PDB entry 5D4C | X-ray diffraction, 3.28 A resolution | chains D and E of the 8 polymer chains in the assembly

Chain D:
Name: DNA-directed RNA polymerase subunit beta'
From: Thermus thermophilus (strain HB8 / ATCC 27634 / DSM 579)
Notes: EC 2.7.7.6
UniProt: Q8RQE8 (RPOC_THET8); residue numbers follow UniProt; this construct covers 1-1524
Chain sequence (1524 residues; each row starts with the number of its first residue):
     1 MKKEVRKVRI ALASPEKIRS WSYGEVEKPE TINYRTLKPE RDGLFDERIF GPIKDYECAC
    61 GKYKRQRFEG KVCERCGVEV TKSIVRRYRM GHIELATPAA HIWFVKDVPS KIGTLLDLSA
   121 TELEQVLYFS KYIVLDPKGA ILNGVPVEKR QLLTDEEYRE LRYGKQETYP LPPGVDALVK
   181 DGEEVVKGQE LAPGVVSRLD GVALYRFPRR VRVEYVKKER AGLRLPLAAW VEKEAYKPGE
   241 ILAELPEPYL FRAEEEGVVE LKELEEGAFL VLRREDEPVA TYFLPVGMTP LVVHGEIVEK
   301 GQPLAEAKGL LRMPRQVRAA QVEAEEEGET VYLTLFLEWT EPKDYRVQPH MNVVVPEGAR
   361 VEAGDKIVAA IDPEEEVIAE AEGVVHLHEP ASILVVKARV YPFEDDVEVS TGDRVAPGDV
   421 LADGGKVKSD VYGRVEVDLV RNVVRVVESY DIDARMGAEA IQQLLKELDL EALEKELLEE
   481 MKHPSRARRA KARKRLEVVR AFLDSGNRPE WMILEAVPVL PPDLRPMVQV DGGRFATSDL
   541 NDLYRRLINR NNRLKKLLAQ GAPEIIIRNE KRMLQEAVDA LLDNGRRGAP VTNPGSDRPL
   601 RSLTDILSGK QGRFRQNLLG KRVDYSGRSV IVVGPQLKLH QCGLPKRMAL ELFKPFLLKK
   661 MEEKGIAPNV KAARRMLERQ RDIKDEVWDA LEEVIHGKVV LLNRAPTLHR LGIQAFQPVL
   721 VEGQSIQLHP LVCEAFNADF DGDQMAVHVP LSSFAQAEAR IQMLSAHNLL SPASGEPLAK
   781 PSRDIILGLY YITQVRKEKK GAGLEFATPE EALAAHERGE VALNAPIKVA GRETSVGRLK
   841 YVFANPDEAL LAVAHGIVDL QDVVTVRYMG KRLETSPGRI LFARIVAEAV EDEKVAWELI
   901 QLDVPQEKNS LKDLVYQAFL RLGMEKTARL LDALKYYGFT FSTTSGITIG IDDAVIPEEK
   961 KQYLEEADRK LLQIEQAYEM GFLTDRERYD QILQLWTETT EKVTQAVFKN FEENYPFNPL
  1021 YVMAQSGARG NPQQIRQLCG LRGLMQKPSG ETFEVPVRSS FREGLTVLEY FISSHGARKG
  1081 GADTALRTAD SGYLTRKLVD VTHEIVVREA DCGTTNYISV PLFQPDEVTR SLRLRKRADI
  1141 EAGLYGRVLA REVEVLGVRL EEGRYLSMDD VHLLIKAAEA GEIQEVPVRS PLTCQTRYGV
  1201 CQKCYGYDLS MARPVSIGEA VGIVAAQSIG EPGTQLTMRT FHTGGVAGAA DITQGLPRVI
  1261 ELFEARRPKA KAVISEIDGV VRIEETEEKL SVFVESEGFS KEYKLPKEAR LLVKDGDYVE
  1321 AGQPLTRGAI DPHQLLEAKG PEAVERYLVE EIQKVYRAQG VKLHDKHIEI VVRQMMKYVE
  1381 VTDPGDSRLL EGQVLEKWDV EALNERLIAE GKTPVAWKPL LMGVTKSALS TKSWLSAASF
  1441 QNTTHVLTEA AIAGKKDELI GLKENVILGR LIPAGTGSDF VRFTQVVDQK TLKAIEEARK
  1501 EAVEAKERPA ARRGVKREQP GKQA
Disordered / not traced: 1-2, 1238-1251, 1503-1524
Ion coordination: Zn2+ site 1: Cys58, Cys60, Cys73, Cys76; Mg2+ site 1: Asp739, Asp741, Asp743 (together with cytidine-5'-monophosphate); Mg2+ site 2: Asp739 (together with CTP); Mg2+ site 3 near Lys840 (its only coordinating residue here); Zn2+ site 2: Cys1112, Cys1194, Cys1201, Cys1204
Small-molecule neighbours: ATP / cytidine-5'-monophosphate: Arg704, Ala705, Asp739, Asp741, Gly742, Asp743, Gln744

Chain E:
Name: DNA-directed RNA polymerase subunit omega
From: Thermus thermophilus (strain HB8 / ATCC 27634 / DSM 579)
Notes: EC 2.7.7.6
UniProt: Q8RQE7 (RPOZ_THET8); residue numbers follow UniProt; this construct covers 1-99
Chain sequence (99 residues; numbered 1 to 99; the number before each row is that of its first residue):
     1 MAEPGIDKLF GMVDSKYRLT VVVAKRAQQL LRHGFKNTVL EPEERPKMQT LEGLFDDPNA
    61 VTWAMKELLT GRLVFGENLV PEDRLQKEME RLYPVEREE
Disordered / not traced: 1, 96-99

Interface between chain D and chain E:
Contacting residue pairs (98):
  His640(D) - Ala2(E)  hydrogen bond (side chain-backbone)
  Asp689(D) - Leu51(E)
  Glu693(D) - Thr50(E)
  His696(D) - Met48(E)
  His696(D) - Asp57(E)  salt bridge
  His696(D) - Asn59(E)  hydrogen bond (backbone-side chain)
  Gly697(D) - Asn59(E)
  Lys698(D) - Asn59(E)
  Ser753(D) - Leu31(E)
  Phe754(D) - Ala24(E)  hydrophobic
  Phe754(D) - Gln28(E)
  Ala757(D) - Thr20(E)
  Ala757(D) - Ala24(E)  hydrophobic
  Glu758(D) - Thr20(E)
  Arg760(D) - Glu3(E)  salt bridge
  Arg760(D) - Asn59(E)  hydrogen bond
  Arg760(D) - Val61(E)
  Arg760(D) - Thr62(E)  hydrogen bond
  Ile761(D) - Phe10(E)  hydrophobic
  Ile761(D) - Leu19(E)  hydrophobic
  Ile761(D) - Thr20(E)
  Ile761(D) - Val23(E)  hydrophobic
  Gln762(D) - Tyr17(E)
  Gln762(D) - Thr20(E)  hydrogen bond
  Ala766(D) - Ala2(E)
  His767(D) - Ala2(E)
  His767(D) - Glu3(E)  hydrogen bond (side chain-backbone)
  His767(D) - Ile6(E)
  Gly923(D) - Asp7(E)
  Met924(D) - Ile6(E)  hydrophobic
  Met924(D) - Asp7(E)  hydrogen bond (backbone-side chain)
  Glu925(D) - Ala2(E)
  Glu925(D) - Glu3(E)
  Glu925(D) - Pro4(E)
  Glu925(D) - Gly5(E)  hydrogen bond (side chain-backbone)
  Glu925(D) - Asp7(E)
  Met1211(D) - Lys16(E)  hydrogen bond
  Arg1213(D) - Phe10(E)
  Ser1216(D) - Ser15(E)
  Ser1216(D) - Lys16(E)
  Ile1217(D) - Ser15(E)  hydrogen bond (backbone-side chain)
  Ile1217(D) - Tyr17(E)
  Gly1218(D) - Tyr17(E)
  Glu1219(D) - Tyr17(E)  hydrogen bond
  Gly1475(D) - Tyr17(E)
  Thr1476(D) - Tyr17(E)
  Thr1476(D) - Thr20(E)
  Phe1480(D) - Asp14(E)
  Phe1480(D) - Arg18(E)  hydrogen bond (backbone-side chain)
  Phe1480(D) - Glu77(E)
  Val1481(D) - Ser15(E)
  Val1481(D) - Arg18(E)
  Arg1482(D) - Lys25(E)  hydrogen bond (backbone-side chain)
  Phe1483(D) - Lys25(E)
  Phe1483(D) - Glu77(E)
  Thr1484(D) - Arg18(E)  hydrogen bond
  Thr1484(D) - Val22(E)
  Thr1484(D) - Lys25(E)  hydrogen bond (backbone-side chain)
  Thr1484(D) - Gly76(E)
  Thr1484(D) - Glu77(E)
  Gln1485(D) - Val74(E)
  Gln1485(D) - Phe75(E)
  Gln1485(D) - Gly76(E)  hydrogen bond (backbone-backbone)
  Gln1485(D) - Asn78(E)
  Gln1485(D) - Leu79(E)  hydrogen bond (side chain-backbone)
  Gln1485(D) - Val80(E)  hydrogen bond (side chain-backbone)
  Gln1485(D) - Glu82(E)  hydrogen bond
  Val1486(D) - Val22(E)
  Val1486(D) - Arg26(E)
  Val1486(D) - Gln29(E)  hydrogen bond (backbone-side chain)
  Val1486(D) - Val74(E)
  Val1487(D) - Leu73(E)
  Val1487(D) - Val74(E)  hydrogen bond (backbone-backbone)
  Val1487(D) - Leu79(E)  hydrophobic
  Val1487(D) - Leu85(E)  hydrophobic
  Asp1488(D) - Arg26(E)  salt bridge
  Asp1488(D) - Asn37(E)
  Asp1488(D) - Val39(E)
  Asp1488(D) - Leu73(E)
  Asp1488(D) - Met89(E)
  Asp1488(D) - Tyr93(E)  hydrogen bond
  Gln1489(D) - Arg72(E)
  Gln1489(D) - Val74(E)
  Lys1490(D) - Tyr93(E)
  Thr1491(D) - Met89(E)
  Thr1491(D) - Leu92(E)
  Thr1491(D) - Tyr93(E)
  Leu1492(D) - Val74(E)  hydrophobic
  Ala1494(D) - Leu92(E)  hydrophobic
  Ile1495(D) - Val80(E)  hydrophobic
  Ile1495(D) - Arg84(E)
  Ile1495(D) - Leu85(E)  hydrophobic
  Ile1495(D) - Glu88(E)
  Ala1498(D) - Arg84(E)
  Ala1498(D) - Glu88(E)
  Arg1499(D) - Leu79(E)  hydrogen bond (side chain-backbone)
  Arg1499(D) - Val80(E)
  Arg1499(D) - Pro81(E)
Also at the interface, not in a pair above, chain D (47 interface residues in all): Gln717, Gln756, Leu764, Ala928
Also at the interface, not in a pair above, chain E (52 interface residues in all): Val21, Lys47, Pro58, Met65

Summary:
47 residues of chain D face 52 of chain E across their interface, with 23 hydrogen bonds and 3 salt bridges.
Polar contacts include His696(D)-Asp57(E), Arg760(D)-Glu3(E) and Asp1488(D)-Arg26(E). Chain D binds ATP /
cytidine-5'-monophosphate.
Here chain D is DNA-directed RNA polymerase subunit beta' and chain E is DNA-directed RNA polymerase subunit
omega, both from Thermus thermophilus (strain HB8 / ATCC 27634 / DSM 579). Entry 5D4C (Crystal structure of
Thermus thermophilus product complex for transcription initiation with ATP and CTP) was determined by X-ray
diffraction, deposited together with 5D4D and 5D4E.
